3CZU - chains A and B; structure by X-ray diffraction, 2.65 A resolution.

# Chain A
Molecule: Ephrin type-A receptor 2
From: Homo sapiens
Notes: EC 2.7.10.1; fragment: Ligand binding domain: Residues 23-202
UniProt: P29317 (EPHA2_HUMAN); numbering as in UniProt (aligned over 23-202)
Amino-acid sequence (207 residues; each row starts with the number of its first residue; numbers below 1 keep their minus sign (Ala-4 is residue -4)):
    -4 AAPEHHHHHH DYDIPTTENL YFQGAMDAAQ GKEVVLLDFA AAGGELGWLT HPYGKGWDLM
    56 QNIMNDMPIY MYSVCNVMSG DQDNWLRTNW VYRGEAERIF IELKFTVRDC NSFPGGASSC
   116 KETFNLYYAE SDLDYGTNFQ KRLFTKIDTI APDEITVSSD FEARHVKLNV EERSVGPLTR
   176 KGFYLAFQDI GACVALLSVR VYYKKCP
Unresolved in the structure: -4 to 26, 202
Sequence notes: expression tag (-4 to 22)
Curated features (UniProtKB/Swiss-Prot):
  - mutagenesis: Arg103 (R103E: Significantly reduced response to EFNA1)
Disulfides: Cys70-Cys188, Cys105-Cys115

# Chain B
Molecule: Ephrin-A1
From: Homo sapiens
UniProt: P20827 (EFNA1_HUMAN); numbering as in UniProt (aligned over 17-171)
Amino-acid sequence (182 residues; each row starts with the number of its first residue; numbers below 1 keep their minus sign (Ala-10 is residue -10)):
   -10 AAPEHHHHHH DYDIPTTENL YFQGAMDAAD RHTVFWNSSN PKFRNEDYTI HVQLNDYVDI
    50 ICPHYEDHSV ADAAMEQYIL YLVEHEEYQL CQPQSKDQVR WQCNRPSAKH GPEKLSEKFQ
   110 RFTPFTLGKE FKEGHSYYYI SKPIHQHEDR CLRLKVTVSG KITHSPQAHV NPQEKRLAAD
   170 DP
Unresolved in the structure: -10 to 17, 56-57, 150-171
Sequence notes: expression tag (-10 to 16); variant Val159 (Asp in P20827)
Curated features (UniProtKB/Swiss-Prot):
  - glycosylation: Asn26 (N-linked (GlcNAc...) asparagine)
Disulfides: Cys51-Cys92, Cys80-Cys140
Covalent attachments: N-acetylglucosamine (NAG) linked to Asn26

# Interface between chain A and chain B
Residue-residue contacts (46; chain A residue first):
  Glu40(A) - His99(B)  salt bridge
  Asp53(A) - Tyr46(B)  hydrogen bond
  Asp53(A) - Lys107(B)  salt bridge
  Met55(A) - Gln109(B)
  Gln56(A) - Arg89(B)  hydrogen bond (backbone-side chain)
  Gln56(A) - Trp90(B)
  Gln56(A) - Lys103(B)  hydrogen bond (side chain-backbone)
  Gln56(A) - Leu104(B)
  Gln56(A) - Ser105(B)  hydrogen bond (side chain-backbone)
  Asn57(A) - Arg89(B)
  Asn57(A) - Trp90(B)
  Asn57(A) - Phe114(B)
  Asn57(A) - Leu116(B)
  Asn57(A) - Gly117(B)
  Ile58(A) - Val88(B)
  Ile58(A) - Arg89(B)
  Ile58(A) - Leu116(B)
  Met59(A) - Leu116(B)  hydrophobic
  Asp61(A) - Lys85(B)
  Pro63(A) - Trp90(B)  hydrophobic
  Tyr65(A) - Trp90(B)
  Tyr65(A) - Glu102(B)
  Met66(A) - Phe114(B)  hydrophobic
  Ser68(A) - Pro113(B)
  Cys70(A) - Phe111(B)  hydrophobic
  Met73(A) - Phe111(B)  hydrophobic
  Thr101(A) - Pro113(B)  hydrogen bond (side chain-backbone)
  Arg103(A) - Thr112(B)  hydrogen bond (side chain-backbone)
  Arg103(A) - Glu119(B)  salt bridge
  Phe108(A) - Phe111(B)  hydrophobic
  Pro109(A) - Phe111(B)
  Asp155(A) - Thr115(B)  hydrogen bond (backbone-side chain)
  Phe156(A) - Thr112(B)
  Phe156(A) - Thr115(B)
  Arg159(A) - Asp86(B)  salt bridge
  Arg159(A) - Thr115(B)
  Arg159(A) - Leu116(B)  hydrogen bond (side chain-backbone)
  His160(A) - Thr115(B)
  Val161(A) - Phe114(B)  hydrophobic
  Val161(A) - Thr115(B)
  Val161(A) - Leu116(B)  hydrophobic
  Cys188(A) - Thr112(B)
  Cys188(A) - Pro113(B)
  Val189(A) - Pro113(B)
  Ala190(A) - Pro113(B)  hydrophobic
  Leu192(A) - Phe114(B)  hydrophobic
Other interface residues (no listed pair), chain A (30 interface residues in all): Ile64, Val69, Thr151
Interface features reported in the paper:
  - specific contacts: Asp53(A)-Lys107(B) (salt bridge), Arg103(A)-Glu119(B) (salt bridge), Arg159(A)-Asp86(B) (salt bridge), Pro113(B)-Cys70(A), Pro113(B)-Cys188(A)
  - interface residues, chain B: Gln109(B), Phe111(B), Thr112(B), Pro113(B), Phe114(B), Thr115(B), Leu116(B), Gly117(B)

# In short
The interface between chain A and chain B involves 30 residues on one side and 21 on the other; the contacts
include 8 hydrogen bonds and 4 salt bridges. Polar pairs include Glu40(A)-His99(B), Asp53(A)-Lys107(B) and
Arg103(A)-Glu119(B). The authors report salt bridges between Asp53(A) and Lys107(B), Arg103(A) and Glu119(B)
and Arg159(A) and Asp86(B); contacts between Pro113(B) and Cys70(A) and Pro113(B) and Cys188(A). The paper
reports interface residues Gln109(B), Phe111(B) and Thr112(B) among others.
Chain A is Ephrin type-A receptor 2 and chain B is Ephrin-A1, both from Homo sapiens; the structure, Crystal
structure of the human ephrin A2- ephrin A1 complex, was determined by X-ray diffraction (same publication as
3MX0, 3MBW, 3FL7 and 3C8X).
